7XFL - chains E and I of the 10 polymer chains in the assembly; structure by electron microscopy, 2.80 A resolution.

Chain E:
Molecule: Histone H3.2
From: Xenopus laevis
UniProt: P84233 (H32_XENLA); residues 0-135 here correspond to UniProt positions 1-136 (UniProt number = residue number + 1)
Sequence (136 residues; row label = number of the first residue in the row; numbering starts at 0):
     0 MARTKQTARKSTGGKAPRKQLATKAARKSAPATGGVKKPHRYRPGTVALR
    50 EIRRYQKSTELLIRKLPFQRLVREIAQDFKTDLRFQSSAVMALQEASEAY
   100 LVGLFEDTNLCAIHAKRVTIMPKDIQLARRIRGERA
Disordered / not traced: 0-38, 135
Curated features (UniProtKB/Swiss-Prot):
  - modified residue: Arg2 (Asymmetric dimethylarginine), Thr3 (Phosphothreonine), Lys4 (Allysine), Gln5 (5-glutamyl dopamine), Thr6 (Phosphothreonine), Arg8 (Citrulline), Lys9 (N6,N6,N6-trimethyllysine), Ser10 (ADP-ribosylserine), Thr11 (Phosphothreonine), Lys14 (N6-(2-hydroxyisobutyryl)lysine), Arg17 (Asymmetric dimethylarginine), Lys18 (N6-(2-hydroxyisobutyryl)lysine), Lys23 (N6-(2-hydroxyisobutyryl)lysine), Arg26 (Citrulline), Lys27 (N6,N6,N6-trimethyllysine), Ser28 (ADP-ribosylserine), Lys36 (N6,N6,N6-trimethyllysine), Lys37 (N6-methyllysine), Tyr41 (Phosphotyrosine), Lys56 (N6,N6,N6-trimethyllysine) and 8 more in UniProt
  - lipidation: Cys110 (S-palmitoyl cysteine)

Chain I:
Molecule: 152-nt DNA strand
From: Xenopus laevis
Sequence (152 nucleotides; row label = number of the first residue in the row; numbers below 1 keep their minus sign (DA-77 is residue -77)):
   -77 ATGCACAGGATGTATATATCTGACICGTGCCTGGAGACTAGGGAGTAATC
   -27 CCCTTGGCGGTTAAAACGCGGGGGACAGCGCGTACGTGCGTTTAAGCGGT
    23 GCTAGAGCTGTCTACGACCAATTGAGCGGCCTCGGCACCGGGATTCTCCA
    73 GG
Disordered / not traced: -77 to -62, 73-74

Chain E / chain I interface:
Pairs across the interface - 19 pairs, chain E then chain I:
  His39(E) - DG10(I)  sugar contact
  Arg40(E) - DG8(I)  base contact
  Arg40(E) - DT9(I)  hydrogen bond to the base
  Arg40(E) - DG10(I)  sugar contact
  Tyr41(E) - DG10(I)  phosphate contact
  Pro43(E) - DG8(I)  phosphate contact
  Gly44(E) - DG8(I)  phosphate contact
  Gly44(E) - DT9(I)  hydrogen bond to the phosphate
  Thr45(E) - DT9(I)  phosphate contact
  Val46(E) - DT9(I)  hydrogen bond to the phosphate
  Ala47(E) - DT9(I)  hydrogen bond to the phosphate
  Arg63(E) - DA17(I)  phosphate contact
  Arg63(E) - DG18(I)  salt bridge to the phosphate
  Lys64(E) - DG18(I)  hydrogen bond to the phosphate
  Leu65(E) - DA17(I)  phosphate contact
  Leu65(E) - DG18(I)  hydrogen bond to the phosphate
  Pro66(E) - DA17(I)  sugar contact
  Arg69(E) - DA17(I)  salt bridge to the phosphate
  Arg83(E) - DA26(I)  sugar contact
Other interface residues (no listed pair), chain E (16 interface residues in all): Arg42, Lys115
Other interface residues (no listed pair), chain I (8 interface residues in all): DC-2, DG27

Overview:
Chain E and chain I form an interface of 16 and 8 residues respectively; the contacts include 6 hydrogen bonds
and 2 salt bridges. Among the polar pairs are Arg40(E)-DT9(I), Gly44(E)-DT9(I) and Val46(E)-DT9(I).
Here chain E is Histone H3.2 and chain I is a 152-nt DNA strand, both from Xenopus laevis. Entry 7XFL
(Structure of nucleosome-AAG complex (A-53I, free state)) was determined by electron microscopy (same
publication as 7XFC, 7XFH, 7XFI, 7XFJ, 7XFM and 7XFN).
